Entry 2J32 (X-ray diffraction, 1.30 A resolution); this record covers chains A and B.

== Chain A ==
Protein: Caspase-3
From: Homo sapiens
Notes: EC 3.4.22.56
UniProt: P42574 (CASP3_HUMAN); residues 29-277 here = UniProt positions 29-277
Chain sequence (250 residues; row label = number of the first residue in the row):
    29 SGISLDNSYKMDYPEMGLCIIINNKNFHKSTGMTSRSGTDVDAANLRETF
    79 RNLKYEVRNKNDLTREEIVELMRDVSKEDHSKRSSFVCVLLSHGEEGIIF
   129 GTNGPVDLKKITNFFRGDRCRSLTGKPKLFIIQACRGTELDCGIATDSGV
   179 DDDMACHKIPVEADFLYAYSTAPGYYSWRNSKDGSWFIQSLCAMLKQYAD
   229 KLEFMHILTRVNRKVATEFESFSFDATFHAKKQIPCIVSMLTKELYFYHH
Not modelled in the structure: 175-184
Construct notes: engineered mutation Ala173 (Glu in P42574); expression tag (278)
Swiss-Prot annotation at these positions:
  - active site: His121, Cys163
  - modified residue: Cys163 (S-nitrosocysteine), Arg207 (Microbial infection: ADP-riboxanated arginine)
  - mutagenesis: Asp175 (D175A: In P3-D3A mutant; abolished cleavage and activation, leading to prevent thiol protease activity; when associated with A-9 and A-28), Arg207 (R207A: Abolished ADP-riboxanation by C.violaceum CopC)
Reported in the primary citation:
  - self-association interface (contacts with another copy of this molecule); pairs are residue here / residue on that copy: Arg149-Ala173, Thr174-His185 (backbone contact), His185-Thr245 (hydrogen bond)
  - conformationally variable residues (order/disorder transition): Gly177 to Cys184
  - catalytic residues: Cys163 (citing earlier work)
  - mutagenesis - E167A (20-fold): decreased catalytic activity
  - mutagenesis - Y203F: unchanged catalytic activity
  - mutagenesis - D169A: abolished catalytic activity
  - mutagenesis - D169A: decreased stability

== Chain B ==
Protein: Ace-asp-glu-val-asp-chloromethylketone inhibitor
Chain sequence (6 residues; numbered 1 to 6; the number before each row is that of its first residue):
     1 XDEVDX
Modified residues: ACE (acetyl group) at position 1; 0QE (chloromethane) at position 6

== How chain A and chain B interact ==
Contacting residue pairs (27; chain A residue first):
  Arg64(A) with Asp5(B), salt bridge
  Ser120(A) with Asp5(B)
  His121(A) with Asp5(B); 0QE_6(B)
  Gly122(A) with Asp5(B), hydrogen bond (backbone-backbone)
  Gln161(A) with Asp5(B), hydrogen bond
  Cys163(A) with Asp5(B), hydrogen bond (side chain-backbone); 0QE_6(B)
  Tyr204(A) with Val4(B), hydrophobic
  Ser205(A) with Glu3(B); Val4(B); Asp5(B), hydrogen bond (backbone-backbone)
  Trp206(A) with Asp2(B); Glu3(B); Val4(B)
  Arg207(A) with ACE_1(B); Asp2(B); Glu3(B), salt bridge; Val4(B), hydrogen bond (side chain-backbone); Asp5(B), salt bridge
  Asn208(A) with ACE_1(B); Asp2(B), hydrogen bond
  Ser209(A) with ACE_1(B), hydrogen bond (backbone-backbone)
  Trp214(A) with Asp2(B), hydrogen bond
  Glu248(A) with Asp2(B)
  Ser249(A) with Asp2(B)
  Phe250(A) with Asp2(B), hydrogen bond (backbone-side chain)
Interface residues without a listed pair, chain A (20 interface residues in all): Ser63, Ser65, Ala162, Phe256

== In short ==
The interface between chain A and chain B involves 20 residues on one side and 6 on the other; the contacts
include 9 hydrogen bonds and 3 salt bridges. Polar contacts include Arg64(A)-Asp5(B), Arg207(A)-Glu3(B) and
Arg207(A)-Asp5(B). The paper reports the catalytic residue Cys163(A); E167A of chain A reduces catalytic
activity; 3 substitutions were tested in all.
Chain A is Caspase-3 (Homo sapiens) and chain B is Ace-asp-glu-val-asp-chloromethylketone inhibitor; the
structure, The Role of Loop Bundle Hydrogen Bonds in the Maturation and Activity of(Pro)caspase-3, was
determined by X-ray diffraction, deposited together with 2J30, 2J31 and 2J33.
